Entry 8ABB (electron microscopy, 3.20 A resolution); this record covers chains F and D of the 20 polymer chains in the assembly.

== Chain F ==
Name: YALI0F24673p
From: Yarrowia lipolytica
UniProtKB: Q6C0H4 (Q6C0H4_YARLI); residues 11-147 here correspond to UniProt positions 1-137 (UniProt number = residue number - 10)
Chain sequence (137 residues; each row starts with the number of its first residue):
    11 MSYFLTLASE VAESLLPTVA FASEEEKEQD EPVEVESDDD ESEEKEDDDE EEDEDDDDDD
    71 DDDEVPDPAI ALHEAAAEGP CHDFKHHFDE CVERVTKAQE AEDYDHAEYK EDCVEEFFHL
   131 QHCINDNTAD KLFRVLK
Not modelled in the structure: 11-75, 147
Cystine bridges: Cys-91/Cys-133, Cys-101/Cys-123

== Chain D ==
Name: YALI0A17468p
From: Yarrowia lipolytica
UniProtKB: Q6CGP7 (Q6CGP7_YARLI); residue numbers follow UniProt; this construct covers 1-330
Chain sequence (330 residues; numbered 1 to 330; the number before each row is that of its first residue):
     1 MRRRRIGVWP ENRRVSRLWV SLSPRSCVTC PVPTNQNPPI NNHHTPILTQ MFKAIPLRQA
    61 LLGISSAVCA GATTTYYYTT KAEAMTAAEH GLHPAEYPWP QNGMLSTFDH ASLRRGYQVY
   121 KEVCAACHSL DRIAWRNLVG VTHTTDEAKA FAEELEYDDE PDDEGNPRKR PGKLADYIPG
   181 PYPNEQAARA ANQGALPPDL SLIAKARHGG ADYIFALLTG YPDEPPAGVV LAPGMNYNPY
   241 FPGGGIGMAR TLFDGVVEYE DGTPATTSQM AKDVAAFLTW AAEPEHDERK KLGLKAIIVI
   301 SAMLGLSVYI KKFKWSPIKN RKFIYNPPKN
Not modelled in the structure: 1-84, 329-330
Bound ions: heme c Fe: His-128, Met-248
Residues lining bound ligands:
  - heme c (HEC): Val-119, Val-123, Cys-124, Cys-127, His-128, Asn-192, Ala-195, Leu-196, Pro-197, Pro-198, Leu-200, Ile-203, Arg-207, Tyr-213, Ile-214, Leu-217, Leu-218, Phe-241, Ile-246, Gly-247, Met-248, Thr-251, Leu-252, Val-274, Leu-278
  - phosphatidylethanolamine (PTY): Leu-292, Lys-295, Ala-296, Val-299, Ile-300, Met-303

== How chain F and chain D interact ==
Residue-residue contacts (40; chain F residue first):
  Pro-76(F) / Thr-266(D)
  Asp-77(F) / Asp-254(D)
  Asp-77(F) / Thr-266(D)  hydrogen bond
  Asp-77(F) / Thr-267(D)  hydrogen bond (side chain-backbone)
  Asp-77(F) / Ser-268(D)  hydrogen bond (side chain-backbone)
  Pro-78(F) / Thr-266(D)
  Ala-79(F) / Ser-268(D)
  Val-105(F) / Ala-227(D)
  Val-105(F) / Gly-228(D)
  Asp-122(F) / Ala-227(D)
  Cys-123(F) / Ala-227(D)  hydrogen bond (backbone-backbone)
  Val-124(F) / Ala-88(D)  hydrophobic
  Val-124(F) / Val-229(D)  hydrophobic
  Phe-127(F) / Pro-222(D)  hydrophobic
  Phe-127(F) / Pro-226(D)  hydrophobic
  Phe-127(F) / Pro-239(D)  hydrophobic
  Phe-128(F) / Ala-87(D)
  Phe-128(F) / Ala-88(D)
  Phe-128(F) / Gly-91(D)
  Phe-128(F) / Leu-92(D)
  Phe-128(F) / Tyr-237(D)
  Phe-128(F) / Pro-239(D)
  Gln-131(F) / Leu-92(D)
  His-132(F) / His-93(D)
  Asn-135(F) / Ala-95(D)
  Asn-135(F) / Tyr-240(D)  hydrogen bond
  Ala-139(F) / Glu-96(D)
  Ala-139(F) / Tyr-97(D)  hydrophobic
  Ala-139(F) / Pro-98(D)
  Asp-140(F) / Pro-98(D)
  Leu-142(F) / Phe-215(D)  hydrophobic
  Leu-142(F) / Ser-268(D)
  Phe-143(F) / Tyr-97(D)  hydrophobic
  Phe-143(F) / Pro-98(D)  hydrophobic
  Phe-143(F) / Trp-99(D)  hydrophobic
  Phe-143(F) / Phe-215(D)  hydrophobic
  Phe-143(F) / Lys-272(D)
  Leu-146(F) / Ser-268(D)
  Leu-146(F) / Gln-269(D)
  Leu-146(F) / Lys-272(D)
Also at the interface, not in a pair above, chain F (23 interface residues in all): Phe-98, Val-102, Thr-106, Gln-109, Glu-121

== Summary ==
23 residues of chain F and 25 residues of chain D are in contact, with 5 hydrogen bonds. Polar contacts
include Asp-77(F)/Thr-266(D), Asp-77(F)/Thr-267(D) and Asp-77(F)/Ser-268(D). Ligands of chain D: heme c and
phosphatidylethanolamine. His-128(D) and Met-248(D) form the heme c Fe site.
Chain F is YALI0F24673p and chain D is YALI0A17468p, both from Yarrowia lipolytica; the structure, Complex
III2 from Yarrowia lipolytica, ascorbate-reduced, c-position, was determined by electron microscopy together
with 8AB6, 8AB7, 8AB8, 8AB9, 8ABA, 8ABE and 11 further entries from the same study.
